PDB entry 5AFX | X-ray diffraction, 2.39 A resolution | chains A and B

# Chain A (and B)
Name: Farnesyl pyrophosphate synthase
Organism: Trypanosoma brucei
Notes: chain B of this document is another copy of the same molecule, construct and numbering; everything in this record applies to it too
UniProtKB: Q86C09 (Q86C09_9TRYP); residues 1-367 here = UniProt positions 1-367
Sequence (367 residues; row label = number of the first residue in the row):
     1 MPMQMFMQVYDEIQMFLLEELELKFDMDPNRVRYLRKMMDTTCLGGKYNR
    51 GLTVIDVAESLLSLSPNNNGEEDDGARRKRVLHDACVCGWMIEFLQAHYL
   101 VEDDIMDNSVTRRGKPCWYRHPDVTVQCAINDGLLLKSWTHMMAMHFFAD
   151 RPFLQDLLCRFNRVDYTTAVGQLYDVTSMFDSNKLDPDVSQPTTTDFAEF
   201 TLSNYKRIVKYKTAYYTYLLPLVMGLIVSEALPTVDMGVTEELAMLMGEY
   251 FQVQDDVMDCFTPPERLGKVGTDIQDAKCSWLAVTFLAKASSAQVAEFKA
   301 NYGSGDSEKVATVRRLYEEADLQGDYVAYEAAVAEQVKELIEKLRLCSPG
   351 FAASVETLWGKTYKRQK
Not modelled in the structure: 64-73
Ion coordination: Mg2+ site 1: D103, D107 (together with PVZ); Mg2+ site 2: D255 (together with PVZ)
Small-molecule neighbours: PVZ ([1-hydroxy-2-(1-nonyl-1H-3lambda~5~-imidazol-3-yl)ethane-1,1-diyl]bis(phosphonic acid)): Y99, L100, D103, D104, M106, D107, R112, K137, D165, T168, A169, Q172, K212, T213, Y216, Q252, D255, K269

# How chain A and chain B interact
Residue-residue contacts (109; chain A residue first):
  E20(A) - R163(B)  salt bridge
  L21(A) - Y166(B)
  K24(A) - Y211(B)  hydrogen bond (backbone-side chain)
  F25(A) - Y166(B)  hydrophobic
  F25(A) - T167(B)
  F25(A) - V170(B)  hydrophobic
  F25(A) - Y174(B)  hydrogen bond (backbone-side chain)
  F25(A) - Y211(B)
  D26(A) - Y174(B)
  D26(A) - R207(B)  hydrogen bond (backbone-side chain)
  D26(A) - Y211(B)
  M27(A) - Y174(B)
  M27(A) - R207(B)
  D28(A) - R207(B)  salt bridge
  N30(A) - S182(B)  hydrogen bond
  N30(A) - N183(B)
  R31(A) - Y174(B)
  R31(A) - T177(B)  hydrogen bond
  R31(A) - S182(B)
  R31(A) - L185(B)
  R31(A) - E199(B)  salt bridge
  R31(A) - R207(B)
  Y34(A) - L185(B)  hydrophobic
  Y34(A) - P187(B)
  L35(A) - L173(B)  hydrophobic
  K37(A) - P187(B)
  M106(A) - Q127(B)
  W118(A) - P187(B)  hydrophobic
  H121(A) - P187(B)
  H121(A) - D188(B)  salt bridge
  P122(A) - P187(B)
  P122(A) - D188(B)
  P122(A) - S190(B)  hydrogen bond (backbone-side chain)
  D123(A) - D186(B)
  D123(A) - P187(B)  hydrogen bond (backbone-backbone)
  D123(A) - D188(B)
  D123(A) - V189(B)
  D123(A) - S190(B)
  V124(A) - P187(B)  hydrophobic
  Q127(A) - M106(B)
  C128(A) - V176(B)  hydrophobic
  N131(A) - A169(B)  hydrogen bond (side chain-backbone)
  N131(A) - Q172(B)
  N131(A) - L173(B)
  L134(A) - H98(B)
  L134(A) - L134(B)  hydrophobic
  L135(A) - Y166(B)  hydrophobic
  L135(A) - V170(B)  hydrophobic
  S138(A) - D165(B)
  S138(A) - Y166(B)
  W139(A) - Y166(B)  hydrogen bond
  H141(A) - N162(B)
  M142(A) - R163(B)
  M142(A) - Y166(B)  hydrophobic
  M145(A) - C159(B)  hydrophobic
  Q155(A) - L154(B)
  Q155(A) - Q155(B)  hydrogen bond (side chain-backbone)
  C159(A) - M145(B)  hydrophobic
  N162(A) - H141(B)
  R163(A) - E20(B)  salt bridge
  R163(A) - M142(B)
  D165(A) - S138(B)
  Y166(A) - L21(B)
  Y166(A) - F25(B)  hydrophobic
  Y166(A) - L135(B)  hydrophobic
  Y166(A) - S138(B)
  Y166(A) - W139(B)  hydrogen bond
  Y166(A) - M142(B)  hydrophobic
  T167(A) - F25(B)
  A169(A) - N131(B)  hydrogen bond (backbone-side chain)
  A169(A) - L135(B)  hydrophobic
  V170(A) - F25(B)  hydrophobic
  V170(A) - L135(B)
  Q172(A) - N131(B)
  L173(A) - L35(B)  hydrophobic
  L173(A) - N131(B)
  Y174(A) - F25(B)  hydrogen bond (side chain-backbone)
  Y174(A) - D26(B)
  Y174(A) - M27(B)
  Y174(A) - R31(B)
  V176(A) - Q127(B)
  T177(A) - R31(B)  hydrogen bond
  S182(A) - N30(B)  hydrogen bond (backbone-side chain)
  S182(A) - R31(B)
  N183(A) - N30(B)
  L185(A) - R31(B)
  L185(A) - R33(B)
  L185(A) - Y34(B)  hydrophobic
  D186(A) - D123(B)
  P187(A) - Y34(B)  hydrophobic
  P187(A) - K37(B)
  P187(A) - W118(B)  hydrophobic
  P187(A) - H121(B)
  P187(A) - P122(B)
  P187(A) - D123(B)  hydrogen bond (backbone-backbone)
  P187(A) - V124(B)  hydrophobic
  D188(A) - K37(B)  salt bridge
  D188(A) - H121(B)  salt bridge
  D188(A) - P122(B)
  D188(A) - D123(B)
  V189(A) - D123(B)
  S190(A) - P122(B)
  S190(A) - D123(B)
  E199(A) - R31(B)  salt bridge
  R207(A) - D26(B)  hydrogen bond (side chain-backbone)
  R207(A) - D28(B)  salt bridge
  R207(A) - R31(B)
  Y211(A) - K24(B)  hydrogen bond (side chain-backbone)
  Y211(A) - F25(B)
Interface residues without a listed pair, chain A (62 interface residues in all): H98, E102, I105, T125, I130, D132, A149, L154, F180
Interface residues without a listed pair, chain B (64 interface residues in all): E102, I105, T125, C128, I130, D132, K137, A149, F180

# Overview
62 residues of chain A face 64 of chain B across their interface; the contacts include 18 hydrogen bonds and 9
salt bridges. Polar contacts include E20(A)-R163(B), D28(A)-R207(B) and R31(A)-E199(B). Bound to chain A:
compound PVZ. D103(A) and D107(A) coordinate Mg2+ site 1.
Both chains are Farnesyl pyrophosphate synthase (Trypanosoma brucei). Entry 5AFX (T. Brucei Farnesyl
Diphosphate Synthase Complexed with Bisphosphonate BPH-1238) was determined by X-ray diffraction (same
publication as 5AEL and 5AHU).
